8P7X - chains 3 and l of the 58 polymer chains in the assembly; structure by electron microscopy, 3.03 A resolution.

Chain 3:
Molecule: 23S ribosomal RNA
Organism: Mycoplasmoides pneumoniae M129
Sequence (2907 nucleotides; row label = number of the first residue in the row):
     1 UACAAUAAGU UACUAAGGGC UUAUGGUGGA UGCCUUGGCA CUAAUAGGCG AUGAAGGACG
    61 UGUUAACCUG CGAUAAGCUU CGGGUAGGUG GUAAGAACCU CAGAUCCGGA GAUUUCCGAA
   121 UGGAGCAAUC CGGUAGUUGG AAACAGCUAU CAUUAAUUGA UGAAUAAAUA GUCAAUUAAA
   181 GCAAUACGUG GUGAAGUGAA ACAUCUCAGU AGCCACAGGA AAAGAAAACG AAUGUGAUUC
   241 CGUGUGUAGU GGCGAGCGAA AGCGGAACAG GCCAAACUUA UCAUUAGAUA GGGGUUGUAG
   301 GGCUUGCAAU GUGGACUUGA AAACGAUAGA AGAAGCUGUU GGAAAGCAGC GCGCAAAAGG
   361 GUGAUAGCCC CGUAUUUGAA AUUGUUUUCA UACCUAGCGA GAUCCCUGAG UAGCUCGGAA
   421 AACGUUAUUU UGAGUGAAUC UGCCCAGACC AUUGGGUAAG CCUAAAUACU AAUUAGUGAC
   481 CGAUAGCGAA ACAGUACCGU GAGGGAAAGG UGAAAAGAAC CCAGAGAUGG GAGUGAAAUA
   541 GAUUCUGAAA CCAUAUGCCU ACAACGUGUC AGAGCACAUU AAUGUGUGAU GGCGUGCGUU
   601 UUGAAGUAUG AGCCGGCGAG UUAUGAUAGC AAGCGUUAGU UAACCAGGAG AUGGGGAGCU
   661 GUAGCGAAAG CGAGUUUUAA AAGAGCGUUU GUUUGUUAUU AUAGACCCGA AACGGGUUGA
   721 GCUAGUCAUG AGCAGGUUGA AGGUUGAGUA ACAUCAACUG GAGGACCGAA CCGACUCUCG
   781 UUGAAACGAU AGCGGAUGAC UUGUGAUUAG GGGUGAAAUU CCAAUCGAAA UCCGUGAUAG
   841 CUGGUUCUCG UCGAAAUAGC UUUAAGGCUA GCGUGAGAUC ACAAAUAAGU GGAGGUAAAG
   901 CUACUGAAUG UAUGAUGGCG CCACCUAGGC GUACUGAAUA CAAUUAAACU CUGAAUGCCA
   961 UUUAUUUUAU UCUCGCAGUC AGACAGUGGG GGAUAAGCUU CAUUGUCAAG AGGGGAAGAG
  1021 CCCAGAUCAU UAAAUAAGGU CCCCAAAAUA UACUAAGUGG AAAAGGAUGU GAAAGUGCUA
  1081 AAACAGCAAG GAUGUUGGCU UAGAAGCAGC CAUCGUUUAA AGAGUGCGUA ACAGCUCACU
  1141 UGUCGAGUGU UUUUGCGCCG AAGAUGUAAC GGGGCUAAGU AUAUUACCGA AUUUAUGGAU
  1201 AAGAUUUAUA UCUUGUGGUA GACGAGCGUU GUAUUGGAGU UGAAGUCAAA GCGUGAGCAU
  1261 UGGUGGAUCC AAUACAAGUG AGAAUGCCGG CAUGAGUAAC GCUUGGGAGU GAGAAUCUCC
  1321 CAAACCGAUU GACUAAGGUU UCCUGGACCA GGGUCGUCCU UCCAGGGUUA GUCUGGACCU
  1381 AAGCUGAGGC UGAAAAGCGU AGGCGAUGGA CAACAGGUUA AUAUUCCUGU ACUUACAGUU
  1441 AGACUGAUGG AGUGACAAAG AAGGUUUUCC ACCCCCAUAA UUGGAUUUGG GGAUAAAUCA
  1501 UAAGGUGGUA CAAUAGGCAA AUCCGUUGUG CAUAACAUUG AGUGAUGAUG UCGAGUGAAU
  1561 GAGUGAUCAA GUAGCGAAGG UGGUAUUAAU CAUGCUUUCA AGAAAAGCUU CUAGGGUUAA
  1621 UCUAGCUGUA ACCAGUACCG AGAACGAACA CACGUAGUCA AGGAGAGGAU CCUAAGGUUA
  1681 GCGAGUGAAC UAUAGCCAAG GAACUCUGCA AAUUAACCCC GUAAGUUAGC GAGAAGGGGU
  1741 GCUUAUGUAA AAGUAAGCCG CAGUGAAGAA CGAGGGGGGA CUGUUUAACU AAAACACAAC
  1801 UCUAUGCCAA ACCGUAAGGU GAUGUAUAUG GGGUGACACC UGCCCAGUGC UGGAAGGUUA
  1861 AAGAAGGAGG UUAGCGCAAG CGAAGCUUUU AACUGAAGCC CCAGUGAACG GCGGCCGUAA
  1921 CUAUAACGGU CCUAAGGUAG CGAAAUUCCU AGUCGGGUAA AUUCCGUCCC GCUUGAAUGG
  1981 UGUAACCAUC UCUUGACUGU CUCGGCUAUA GACUCGGUGA AAUCCAGGUA CGGGUGAAGA
  2041 CACCCGUUAG GCGCAACGGG ACGGAAAGAC CCCGUGAAGC UUUACUGUAG CUUAAUAUUG
  2101 AUCAGGACAU UAUCAUGUAG AGAAUAGGUA GGAGCAAUCG AUGCAAGUUC GCUAGGACUU
  2161 GUUGAUGCGA AAGGUGGAAU ACUACCCUUG GUUGUGUGCU GUUCUAAUUG GUAACUGUUA
  2221 UCCAGUUUCA AGACAGUGUU AGGUGGGCAG UUUGACUGGG GCGGUCGCCU CCUAAAAGGU
  2281 AACGGAGGCG UACAAAGGUA CCUUCAGUAC GGUUGGAAAU CGUAUGUAGA GUGUAAUGGU
  2341 GUAAGGGUGC UUGACUGUGA GACAUACAGG UCGAACAGGU GAGAAAUCAG GUCAUAGUGA
  2401 UCCGGUGGUC CAGUAUGGAA UGGCCAUCGC UCAACGGAUA AAAGCUACUC CGGGGAUAAC
  2461 AGGCUGAUAC UGCCCAAGAG UUCAUAUCGA CGGCAGUGUU UGGCACCUCG AUGUCGACUC
  2521 AUCUCAUCCU CGAGCUGAAG CAGGUUCGAA GGGUUCGGCU GUUCGCCGAU UAAAGAGAUA
  2581 CGUGAGUUGG GUUCAAACCG UCGUGAGACA GGUUGGUCCC UAUCUAUUGU GCCCGUAGGA
  2641 AGAUUGAAGA GUGUUGCUUC UAGUACGAGA GGACCGAAGC GAGGACACCU CUUAUGCUCC
  2701 AGUUGUAGCG CCAGCUGCAC CGCUGGGUAG UAACGUGUCU AUUAGAUAAA CGCUGAAAGC
  2761 AUCUAAGUGU GAAACUAUCU CAAAGAUUAA UCUUCCCAUU UCGCAAGAAA GUAAGAGCCG
  2821 UCAAAGACGA UGACGUUGAU AGGUUACAGG UGUAAGCAUA GUGAUAUGUU GAGCUGAGUA
  2881 AUACUAAUUG CUCGAGGACU UAUUGGA
Not modelled in the structure: 1-7, 2901-2907
Modified residues: 1MG (1N-methylguanosine-5'-monophosphate) at position 783; OMG (o2'-methylguanosine-5'-monophosphate) at position 2259; 2MA (2-methyladenosine-5'-monophosphate) at position 2511
Bound ions: Mg2+ site 1: A16, G17; Mg2+ site 2: G196, U2251; Mg2+ site 3 near U197 (its only coordinating residue here); Mg2+ site 4 near A199 (its only coordinating residue here); Mg2+ site 5: A201, C202; Mg2+ site 6 near A222 (its only coordinating residue here); Mg2+ site 7 near A331 (its only coordinating residue here); Mg2+ site 8 near A333 (its only coordinating residue here); Mg2+ site 9: U428, C445; Mg2+ site 10 near G442 (its only coordinating residue here); Mg2+ site 11: G447, A2415; Mg2+ site 12 near A458 (its only coordinating residue here); 131 more Mg2+ sites not listed; 1 more K+ sites not listed
Ligand contacts:
  - chloramphenicol (CLM): G2068, A2069, A2459, C2460, 2MA_2511, U2512, G2513, U2514
  - pentane-1,5-diamine (N2P), molecule 1: C565, C593, G594, C2043, C2044, C2045
  - pentane-1,5-diamine (N2P), molecule 2: G721, C722, U804, G805, A806
  - pentane-1,5-diamine (N2P), molecule 3: 1MG_783, A784, A785, G1301, G1353, C1649
  - 1,4-diaminobutane (PUT), molecule 1: G620, U621, A698, U699, U700
  - 1,4-diaminobutane (PUT), molecule 2: A711, A712, G827, A828, U2449, C2450
  - 1,4-diaminobutane (PUT), molecule 3: U737, U738, G739, G761, A762, G763, A765, G1460, A1461
  - 1,4-diaminobutane (PUT), molecule 4: A1324, C1325, C1672, U1673, A2707, G2708, G2717, C2718
  - 1,4-diaminobutane (PUT), molecule 5: C1348, C1349, A1350, G1351, G1352, G1356, U1357, C1358
  - 1,4-diaminobutane (PUT), molecule 6: C1912, G1937, U1973, U1974, G1975, U2601
  - 1,4-diaminobutane (PUT), molecule 7: A2274, U2280, A2281
  - spermidine (SPD), molecule 1: U500, G1338, U1339, G1646, A1647
  - spermidine (SPD), molecule 2: A518, A519, C520, U528, G530, G531, A542, U543
  - spermidine (SPD), molecule 3: C593, C1044, A1045
  - spermidine (SPD), molecule 4: G594, U595, G1012, G1013, A1017, G1018, C2043
  - spermidine (SPD), molecule 5: G596, C597, G606, U607, U609, G610, A611, C2025, A2061, C2062, G2063, G2064
  - spermidine (SPD), molecule 6: U776, C777, U778, U2588, G2589, U2617, C2618
  - spermidine (SPD), molecule 7: G780, U781, A2585, G2586, U2587, C2620, U2621
  - spermidine (SPD), molecule 8: A865, A981, G982, OMG_2259, A2456, U2457
  - spermidine (SPD), molecule 9: U896, A897, A947, A948, C949, U950, U2273, A2274, A2275
  - spermidine (SPD), molecule 10: G1695, C2699, C2721, C2723, U2724, G2725, G2726
  - spermidine (SPD), molecule 11: U1707, G1708, C1992, U1993, U1994, C2559, U2560
  - spermidine (SPD), molecule 12: G1999, C2001, U2002, G2004, C2518, U2519
  - spermidine (SPD), molecule 13: C2031, G2032, G2033, G2034, A2040, C2041, A2042, C2043, C2044, G2059, G2060
  - spermidine (SPD), molecule 14: U2291, A2292, A2296, G2297, G2333, U2334, G2345, U2392, C2393, G2397
  - spermidine (SPD), molecule 15: C2689, U2693, A2694, U2695, G2696, G2727, U2728, A2729, G2730, U2731
  - spermidine (SPD), molecule 16: U2690, A2729, G2730, A2824, G2878, U2879
  - spermine (SPM), molecule 1: G618, A619, G620, U621, G1278, U1279, G1280
  - spermine (SPM), molecule 2: A724, G725, U801, G815, A816, A817, A818, U820, U1784, U1785
  - spermine (SPM), molecule 3: A1161, A1162, C2525, A2526, G2548, A2549, A2550
Reported in the primary citation:
  - binding site for chloramphenicol: G2068, A2069, A2459, C2460, U2512
  - conformationally variable residues (side-chain flip): A2069
  - K+ coordination: G2068, G2455, C2509, U2512

Chain l:
Protein: 50S ribosomal protein L16
Organism: Mycoplasmoides pneumoniae M129
Reference sequence: P41204 (RL16_MYCPN); numbering as in UniProt (aligned over 1-139)
Chain sequence (139 residues; row label = number of the first residue in the row):
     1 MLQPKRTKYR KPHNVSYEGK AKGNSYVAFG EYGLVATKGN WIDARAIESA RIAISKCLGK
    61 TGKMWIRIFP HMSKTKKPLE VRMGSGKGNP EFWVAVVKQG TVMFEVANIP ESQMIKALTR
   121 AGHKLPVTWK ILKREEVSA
Not modelled in the structure: 137-139

Chain 3 / chain l interface:
Pairs across the interface - 96 pairs, chain 3 then chain l:
  A899(3) - Lys22(l)  phosphate contact
  G900(3) - Lys22(l)  salt bridge to the phosphate
  A907(3) - Pro4(l)  sugar contact
  A907(3) - Lys5(l)  phosphate contact
  A907(3) - Arg6(l)  salt bridge to the phosphate
  A907(3) - His71(l)  hydrogen bond to the sugar
  A908(3) - Pro4(l)  phosphate contact
  A908(3) - Lys5(l)  hydrogen bond to the phosphate
  A908(3) - Phe69(l)  sugar contact
  A908(3) - His71(l)  sugar contact
  G910(3) - Phe29(l)  base contact
  G910(3) - Trp65(l)  hydrogen bond to the sugar
  A942(3) - Phe29(l)  base contact
  A943(3) - Asn24(l)  phosphate contact
  A943(3) - Tyr26(l)  hydrogen bond to the phosphate
  A943(3) - Phe29(l)  sugar contact
  A943(3) - Arg67(l)  sugar contact
  U944(3) - Gly23(l)  phosphate contact
  U944(3) - Asn24(l)  hydrogen bond to the phosphate
  U944(3) - Ser25(l)  phosphate contact
  U944(3) - Tyr26(l)  phosphate contact
  U945(3) - Lys22(l)  salt bridge to the phosphate
  U945(3) - His71(l)  sugar contact
  U945(3) - Met72(l)  sugar contact
  A946(3) - Lys22(l)  salt bridge to the phosphate
  A947(3) - Lys11(l)  hydrogen bond to the base
  A947(3) - Pro12(l)  base contact
  A947(3) - His13(l)  stacking on the base
  A948(3) - Tyr9(l)  stacking on the base
  A948(3) - Lys11(l)  hydrogen bond to the base
  A948(3) - Pro12(l)  base contact
  C949(3) - Lys8(l)  salt bridge to the phosphate
  C949(3) - Tyr9(l)  phosphate contact
  G990(3) - His13(l)  hydrogen bond to the phosphate
  G990(3) - Asn14(l)  phosphate contact
  G991(3) - His13(l)  salt bridge to the phosphate
  G991(3) - Lys87(l)  salt bridge to the phosphate
  G992(3) - Lys77(l)  sugar contact
  G992(3) - Met83(l)  sugar contact
  G992(3) - Lys87(l)  phosphate contact
  G992(3) - Gly88(l)  hydrogen bond to the phosphate
  A993(3) - Thr75(l)  sugar contact
  A993(3) - Lys76(l)  salt bridge to the phosphate
  A993(3) - Lys77(l)  hydrogen bond to the phosphate
  U994(3) - Asn14(l)  hydrogen bond to the base
  U994(3) - Ser16(l)  base contact
  U994(3) - Tyr17(l)  hydrogen bond to the sugar
  U994(3) - Glu18(l)  base contact
  U994(3) - Trp41(l)  base contact
  U994(3) - Lys74(l)  salt bridge to the phosphate
  A995(3) - Met83(l)  base contact
  A996(3) - Met83(l)  base contact
  G1065(3) - His123(l)  sugar contact
  G1065(3) - Trp129(l)  phosphate contact
  G2258(3) - Met83(l)  base contact
  G2258(3) - Gly84(l)  base contact
  OMG_2259(3) - Arg82(l)  salt bridge to the phosphate
  U2273(3) - His13(l)  sugar contact
  C2283(3) - Gly84(l)  sugar contact
  C2283(3) - Ser85(l)  hydrogen bond to the sugar
  C2283(3) - Gly86(l)  phosphate contact
  G2284(3) - Gly84(l)  phosphate contact
  G2284(3) - Ser85(l)  phosphate contact
  G2284(3) - Gly86(l)  hydrogen bond to the phosphate
  G2284(3) - Lys87(l)  phosphate contact
  G2285(3) - Lys11(l)  phosphate contact
  G2285(3) - Gly86(l)  phosphate contact
  G2285(3) - Lys87(l)  hydrogen bond to the phosphate
  A2286(3) - Lys11(l)  salt bridge to the phosphate
  A2467(3) - Lys76(l)  hydrogen bond to the sugar
  A2467(3) - Leu79(l)  base contact
  C2475(3) - His123(l)  sugar contact
  C2475(3) - Lys124(l)  hydrogen bond to the base
  A2476(3) - Arg120(l)  sugar contact
  A2477(3) - Lys56(l)  hydrogen bond to the sugar
  A2490(3) - Lys56(l)  base contact
  A2490(3) - Lys124(l)  base contact
  C2491(3) - Ser49(l)  hydrogen bond to the base
  C2491(3) - Lys124(l)  hydrogen bond to the base
  G2492(3) - Arg45(l)  salt bridge to the phosphate
  G2492(3) - Ser49(l)  hydrogen bond to the sugar
  G2492(3) - His123(l)  hydrogen bond to the base
  G2492(3) - Lys124(l)  hydrogen bond to the sugar
  G2493(3) - Asp43(l)  phosphate contact
  G2493(3) - Arg45(l)  salt bridge to the phosphate
  G2493(3) - Lys124(l)  sugar contact
  G2493(3) - Pro126(l)  phosphate contact
  C2494(3) - Pro126(l)  phosphate contact
  U2501(3) - Glu80(l)  hydrogen bond to the sugar
  G2502(3) - Leu79(l)  sugar contact
  G2502(3) - Glu80(l)  hydrogen bond to the sugar
  G2503(3) - Val81(l)  sugar contact
  G2503(3) - Arg82(l)  phosphate contact
  G2503(3) - Met83(l)  sugar contact
  C2504(3) - Arg82(l)  salt bridge to the phosphate
  C2504(3) - Met83(l)  hydrogen bond to the phosphate
Other interface residues (no listed pair), chain 3 (49 interface residues in all): C901, G906, U909, A1064, G1066, G2263, U2468, A2505
Other interface residues (no listed pair), chain l (57 interface residues in all): Gln3, Arg10, Val15, Ala28, Asn40, Ala46, Lys63, Ile66, Leu125, Thr128

Overview:
The interface between chain 3 and chain l involves 49 residues on one side and 57 on the other; the contacts
include 26 hydrogen bonds, 14 salt bridges and 2 aromatic stacking contacts. Polar pairs include
A947(3)-Lys11(l), A948(3)-Lys11(l) and U994(3)-Asn14(l). The paper reports a binding site for chloramphenicol
at G2068(3), A2069(3) and A2459(3) among others; K+ coordination by G2068(3), G2455(3) and C2509(3) among
others.
Chain 3 is 23S ribosomal RNA and chain l is 50S ribosomal protein L16, both from Mycoplasmoides pneumoniae
M129; the structure, Mycoplasma pneumoniae 70S ribosome in chloramphenicol-treated cells, was determined by
electron microscopy (same publication as 8P6P, 8P7Y, 8P8B, 8P8V and 8P8W).
